7WVQ - chains C and B of the 4 polymer chains in the assembly; structure by electron microscopy, 4.04 A resolution (low resolution: residue-level contacts below are approximate; hydrogen-bond / salt-bridge calls are withheld).

Chain C (and B):
Name: Spike glycoprotein
Organism: Severe acute respiratory syndrome coronavirus 2
Notes: chain B of this document is another copy of the same molecule, construct and numbering; everything in this record applies to it too
Reference sequence: P0DTC2 (SPIKE_SARS2); residue numbers follow UniProt; this construct covers 1-68, 71-142, 146-210, 215-1208
Chain sequence (1258 residues; row label = number of the first residue in the row; note: 9 numbers in that range are skipped by the numbering (no residue carries them; nothing is unmodelled there); a row labelled like 210A-210F holds insertion residues (210A, then the next letters in order)):
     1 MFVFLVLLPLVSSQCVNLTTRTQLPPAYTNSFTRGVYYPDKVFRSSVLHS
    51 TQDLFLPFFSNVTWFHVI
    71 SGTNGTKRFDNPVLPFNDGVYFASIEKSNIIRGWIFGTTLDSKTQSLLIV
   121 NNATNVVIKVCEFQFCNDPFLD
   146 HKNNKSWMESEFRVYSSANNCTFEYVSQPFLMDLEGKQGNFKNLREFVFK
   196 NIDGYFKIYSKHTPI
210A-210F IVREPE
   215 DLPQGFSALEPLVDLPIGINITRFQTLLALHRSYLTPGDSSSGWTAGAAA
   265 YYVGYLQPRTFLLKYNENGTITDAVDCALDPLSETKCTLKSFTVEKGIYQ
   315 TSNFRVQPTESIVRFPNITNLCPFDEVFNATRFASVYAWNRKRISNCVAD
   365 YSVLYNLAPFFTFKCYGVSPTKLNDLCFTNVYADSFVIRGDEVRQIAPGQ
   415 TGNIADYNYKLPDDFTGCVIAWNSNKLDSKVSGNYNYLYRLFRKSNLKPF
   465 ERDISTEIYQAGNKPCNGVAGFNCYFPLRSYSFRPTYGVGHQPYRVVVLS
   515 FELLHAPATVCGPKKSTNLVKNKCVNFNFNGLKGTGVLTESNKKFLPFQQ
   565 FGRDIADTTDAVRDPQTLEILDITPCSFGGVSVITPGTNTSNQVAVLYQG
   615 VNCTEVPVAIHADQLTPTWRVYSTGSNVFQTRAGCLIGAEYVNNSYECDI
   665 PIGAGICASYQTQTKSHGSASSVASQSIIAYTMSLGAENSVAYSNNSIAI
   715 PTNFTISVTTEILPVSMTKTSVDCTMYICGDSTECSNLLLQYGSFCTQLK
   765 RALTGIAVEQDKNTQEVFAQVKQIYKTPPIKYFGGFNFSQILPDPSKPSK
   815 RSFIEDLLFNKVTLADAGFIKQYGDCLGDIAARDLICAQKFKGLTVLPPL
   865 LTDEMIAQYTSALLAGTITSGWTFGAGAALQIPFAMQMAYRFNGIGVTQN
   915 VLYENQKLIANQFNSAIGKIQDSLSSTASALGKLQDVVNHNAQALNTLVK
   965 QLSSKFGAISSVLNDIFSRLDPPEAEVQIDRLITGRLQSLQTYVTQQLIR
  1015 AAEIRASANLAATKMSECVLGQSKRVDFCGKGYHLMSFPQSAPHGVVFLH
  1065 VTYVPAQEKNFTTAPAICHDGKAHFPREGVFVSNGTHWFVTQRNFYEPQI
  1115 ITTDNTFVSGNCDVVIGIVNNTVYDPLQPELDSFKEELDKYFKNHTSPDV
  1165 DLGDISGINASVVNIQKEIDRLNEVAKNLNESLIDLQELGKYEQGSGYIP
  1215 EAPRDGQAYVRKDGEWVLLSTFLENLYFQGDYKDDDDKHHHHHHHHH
Unresolved in the structure: 1-13, 71-76, 146-152, 210A-210F, 247-253, 622-640, 677-688, 828-853, 1148-1261
Sequence notes: variant Val-67 (Ala in P0DTC2), Ile-95 (Thr in P0DTC2), Asp-142 (Gly in P0DTC2), Asp-339 (Gly in P0DTC2), Leu-371 (Ser in P0DTC2), Pro-373 (Ser in P0DTC2), Phe-375 (Ser in P0DTC2), Asn-417 (Lys in P0DTC2), Lys-440 (Asn in P0DTC2), Ser-446 (Gly in P0DTC2), Asn-477 (Ser in P0DTC2), Lys-478 (Thr in P0DTC2), Ala-484 (Glu in P0DTC2), Arg-493 (Gln in P0DTC2), Ser-496 (Gly in P0DTC2), Arg-498 (Gln in P0DTC2), Tyr-501 (Asn in P0DTC2), His-505 (Tyr in P0DTC2), Lys-547 (Thr in P0DTC2), Gly-614 (Asp in P0DTC2), Tyr-655 (His in P0DTC2), Lys-679 (Asn in P0DTC2), His-681 (Pro in P0DTC2), Gly-682 (Arg in P0DTC2), Ser-683 (Arg in P0DTC2), Ser-685 (Arg in P0DTC2), Lys-764 (Asn in P0DTC2), Tyr-796 (Asp in P0DTC2), Lys-856 (Asn in P0DTC2), His-954 (Gln in P0DTC2), Lys-969 (Asn in P0DTC2), Phe-981 (Leu in P0DTC2), Pro-986 (Lys in P0DTC2), Pro-987 (Val in P0DTC2); insertion (210A-210B); conflict Arg-210C (Asn211 in P0DTC2), Glu-210D (Leu212 in P0DTC2), Pro-210E (Val213 in P0DTC2), Glu-210F (Arg214 in P0DTC2); expression tag (1209-1261)
Cystine bridges: Cys-131/Cys-166, Cys-291/Cys-301, Cys-336/Cys-361, Cys-379/Cys-432, Cys-391/Cys-525, Cys-480/Cys-488, Cys-538/Cys-590, Cys-617/Cys-649, Cys-662/Cys-671, Cys-738/Cys-760, Cys-743/Cys-749, Cys-1032/Cys-1043, Cys-1082/Cys-1126
Curated features (UniProtKB/Swiss-Prot):
  - region: Asn-280 to Cys-301 (Putative superantigen), Arg-403 to Asp-405 (Integrin-binding motif), Asn-448 to Phe-456 (Immunodominant HLA epitope recognized by the CD8+), Ser-816 to Tyr-837 (Fusion peptide 1), Lys-835 to Phe-855 (Fusion peptide 2), Asp-1163 to Glu-1202 (Heptad repeat 2)
  - site: Arg-815, Ser-816 (Cleavage)
  - glycosylation: Asn-17 (N-linked (GlcNAc...) (complex) asparagine), Asn-61 (N-linked (GlcNAc...) (hybrid) asparagine), Asn-74 (N-linked (GlcNAc...) (complex) asparagine), Asn-122 (N-linked (GlcNAc...) (hybrid) asparagine), Asn-149 (N-linked (GlcNAc...) (complex) asparagine), Asn-165 (N-linked (GlcNAc...) (complex) asparagine), Asn-234 (N-linked (GlcNAc...) (high mannose) asparagine), Asn-282 (N-linked (GlcNAc...) (complex) asparagine), Thr-323 (O-linked (GalNAc) threonine), Ser-325 (O-linked (HexNAc...) serine), Asn-331 (N-linked (GlcNAc...) (complex) asparagine), Asn-343 (N-linked (GlcNAc...) (complex) asparagine), Asn-603 (N-linked (GlcNAc...) (hybrid) asparagine), Asn-616 (N-linked (GlcNAc...) (complex) asparagine), Asn-657 (N-linked (GlcNAc...) (complex) asparagine), Thr-676 (O-linked (GlcNAc...) threonine), Thr-678 (O-linked (GlcNAc...) threonine), Asn-709 (N-linked (GlcNAc...) (high mannose) asparagine), Asn-717 (N-linked (GlcNAc...) (hybrid) asparagine), Asn-801 (N-linked (GlcNAc...) (hybrid) asparagine) and 6 more in UniProt
  - natural variant: Leu-5 (L5F: In strain: Iota/B.1.526), Ser-13 (S13I: In strain: Epsilon/B.1.427/B.1.429), Leu-18 (L18F: In strain: Beta/B.1.351, Gamma/P.1 and 1 more), Thr-19 (T19I: In strain: Omicron/BQ.1.1, Omicron/XBB.1.5 and 1 more; T19R: In strain: Delta/B.1.617.2, Omicron/BA.2 and 4 more), Thr-20 (T20N: In strain: Gamma/P.1), Leu-24 to Ala-27 (sequence variant, change not given here; In strain: Omicron/BA.2, Omicron/BA.2.12.1 and 6 more), Pro-26 (P26S: In strain: Gamma/P.1), Gln-52 (Q52H: In strain: Omicron/EG.5.1), Val-67 (A67V: In strain: Eta/B.1.525, Omicron/BA.1; this construct carries the variant), Gly-75 (G75V: In strain: Lambda/C.37), Thr-76 (T76I: In strain: Lambda/C.37), Asp-80 (D80A: In strain: Beta/B.1.351), 74 further natural variant entries in UniProt
  - mutagenesis: Asn-121 (N121Q: Partial loss of biliverdin affinity), Arg-190 (R190K: Partial loss of biliverdin affinity), Asn-234 (N234Q: Increased resistance to neutralizing antibodies), Asn-331 (N331Q: Reduced viral infectivity), Asn-343 (N343Q: Reduced viral infectivity), Leu-452 (L452R: Increased resistance to neutralizing antibodies. Decreases HLA binding to NF9 epitope. Increased binding affinity to human ACE2), Tyr-453 (Y453F: Decreased HLA binding to NF9 epitope. Increased binding affinity to human ACE2), Ala-475 (A475V: Increased resistance to neutralizing antibodies), Val-483 (V483A: Increased resistance to neutralizing antibodies), Phe-490 (F490L: Increased resistance to neutralizing antibodies and human covalescent sera neutralization), His-519 (H519P: Increased resistance to human covalescent sera neutralization), Ser-673 (S673A: No effect on O-glycosylation by host GALNT1), 4 further mutagenesis entries in UniProt

Chain C / chain B interface:
Residue-residue contacts (99):
  Gln-314(C) / Asp-737(B)
  Asn-317(C) / Asp-737(B)
  Arg-319(C) / Met-740(B)
  Lys-558(C) / Phe-43(B)
  Lys-558(C) / Asn-282(B)
  Gln-563(C) / Lys-41(B)
  Gln-563(C) / Phe-43(B)
  Phe-565(C) / Phe-43(B)
  Gly-566(C) / Phe-43(B)
  Arg-567(C) / Phe-43(B)
  Arg-567(C) / Arg-44(B)
  Arg-567(C) / Ser-45(B)
  Arg-567(C) / Val-47(B)
  Asp-568(C) / Val-47(B)
  Ile-569(C) / Ser-45(B)
  Ile-569(C) / Ser-46(B)
  Ile-569(C) / Val-47(B)
  Ala-570(C) / Lys-856(B)
  Asp-571(C) / Lys-856(B)
  Asp-571(C) / Val-963(B)
  Thr-572(C) / Lys-856(B)
  Pro-589(C) / Phe-855(B)
  Phe-592(C) / Phe-855(B)
  Gln-613(C) / Leu-861(B)
  Pro-665(C) / Leu-864(B)
  Ala-668(C) / Pro-863(B)
  Gly-669(C) / Leu-864(B)
  Gly-669(C) / Met-869(B)
  Met-697(C) / Leu-864(B)
  Met-697(C) / Met-869(B)
  Leu-699(C) / Ile-788(B)
  Leu-699(C) / Gln-872(B)
  Leu-699(C) / Tyr-873(B)
  Gly-700(C) / Lys-786(B)
  Ala-701(C) / Gln-787(B)
  Ala-701(C) / Ile-788(B)
  Glu-702(C) / Ile-788(B)
  Asn-703(C) / Gln-787(B)
  Asn-703(C) / Ile-788(B)
  Asn-703(C) / Tyr-789(B)
  Asn-703(C) / Lys-790(B)
  Ser-704(C) / Lys-790(B)
  Ala-706(C) / Gln-895(B)
  Tyr-707(C) / Pro-792(B)
  Tyr-707(C) / Phe-797(B)
  Tyr-707(C) / Thr-883(B)
  Tyr-707(C) / Ile-896(B)
  Tyr-707(C) / Phe-898(B)
  Asn-709(C) / Pro-897(B)
  Ser-711(C) / Gln-895(B)
  Ser-711(C) / Pro-897(B)
  Ile-712(C) / Gln-895(B)
  Ile-712(C) / Ile-896(B)
  Ala-713(C) / Leu-894(B)
  Ala-713(C) / Gln-895(B)
  Pro-715(C) / Leu-894(B)
  Gln-957(C) / Arg-765(B)
  Thr-961(C) / Gln-762(B)
  Lys-964(C) / Ser-758(B)
  Gln-965(C) / Ser-758(B)
  Gln-965(C) / Phe-759(B)
  Gln-965(C) / Gln-762(B)
  Ser-968(C) / Tyr-756(B)
  Phe-970(C) / Tyr-756(B)
  Phe-970(C) / Phe-759(B)
  Gly-971(C) / Tyr-756(B)
  Arg-995(C) / Arg-995(B)
  Thr-1006(C) / Gln-1005(B)
  Ile-1013(C) / Leu-1012(B)
  Glu-1017(C) / Glu-773(B)
  Leu-1024(C) / Asn-1023(B)
  Lys-1038(C) / Gln-1036(B)
  Arg-1039(C) / Glu-1031(B)
  Arg-1039(C) / Arg-1039(B)
  Val-1040(C) / Ser-1030(B)
  Val-1040(C) / Gly-1035(B)
  Asp-1041(C) / Gln-784(B)
  Asp-1041(C) / Ser-1030(B)
  Tyr-1047(C) / Trp-886(B)
  Tyr-1047(C) / Ala-890(B)
  Pro-1069(C) / Ala-890(B)
  Glu-1072(C) / Ala-893(B)
  Asn-1074(C) / Gln-895(B)
  Thr-1077(C) / Met-900(B)
  Phe-1089(C) / Gln-913(B)
  Phe-1089(C) / Tyr-917(B)
  Pro-1090(C) / Gln-913(B)
  Arg-1091(C) / Asn-907(B)
  Val-1094(C) / Tyr-904(B)
  Arg-1107(C) / Trp-886(B)
  Arg-1107(C) / Tyr-904(B)
  Phe-1121(C) / Gln-913(B)
  Ser-1123(C) / Asn-914(B)
  Val-1128(C) / Tyr-917(B)
  Val-1128(C) / Glu-918(B)
  Val-1128(C) / Gln-920(B)
  Ile-1130(C) / Gln-920(B)
  Ile-1130(C) / Lys-921(B)
  Leu-1145(C) / Glu-1144(B)
Other interface residues (no listed pair), chain C (83 interface residues in all): Lys-547, Phe-559, Leu-560, Phe-562, Arg-646, Gly-667, Ile-670, Ser-698, Val-705, Ser-708, Lys-969, Thr-1009, Lys-1045, Tyr-1067, Ala-1070, Ala-1078, Pro-1079, Asn-1108, Val-1129
Other interface residues (no listed pair), chain B (80 interface residues in all): Asp-40, Val-42, His-49, Glu-224, Ser-735, Thr-739, Gln-755, Lys-764, Tyr-796, Lys-854, Gly-857, Pro-862, Leu-865, Thr-866, Gly-889, Ala-892, Asn-978, Asp-994, Leu-1034, Lys-1038

Overview:
83 residues of chain C and 80 residues of chain B are in contact. Curated annotation (UniProt) lists 16
mutagenesis sites on chain C.
Both chains are Spike glycoprotein (Severe acute respiratory syndrome coronavirus 2). Entry 7WVQ (Cryo-EM
structure of SARS-CoV-2 Omicron Spike protein with human ACE2 receptor, C3 state) was determined by electron
microscopy (same publication as 7WK4, 7WK6, 7WK8, 7WK9, 7WKA and 7WVP).
